Entry 7YU5 (electron microscopy, 3.70 A resolution); this record covers chains B and A of the 5 polymer chains in the assembly.

== Chain B ==
Molecule: Guanine nucleotide-binding protein G(I)/G(S)/G(T) subunit beta-1
Organism: Rattus norvegicus
UniProtKB: P54311 (GBB1_RAT); numbering as in UniProt (aligned over 2-340)
Sequence (351 residues; each row starts with the number of its first residue; numbers below 1 keep their minus sign (Met-10 is residue -10)):
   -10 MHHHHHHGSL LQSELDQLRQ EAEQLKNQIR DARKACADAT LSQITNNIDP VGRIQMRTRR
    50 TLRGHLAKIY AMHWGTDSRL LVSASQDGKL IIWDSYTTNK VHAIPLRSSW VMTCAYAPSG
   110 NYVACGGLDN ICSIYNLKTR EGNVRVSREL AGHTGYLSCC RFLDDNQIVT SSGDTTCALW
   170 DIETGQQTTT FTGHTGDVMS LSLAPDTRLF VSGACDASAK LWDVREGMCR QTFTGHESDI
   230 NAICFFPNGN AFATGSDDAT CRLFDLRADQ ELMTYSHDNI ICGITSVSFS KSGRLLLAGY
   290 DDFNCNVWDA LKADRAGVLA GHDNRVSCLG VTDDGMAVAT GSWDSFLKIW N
Unresolved in the structure: -10 to 2
Sequence notes: expression tag (-10 to 1)
UniProt features mapped onto this chain:
  - modified residue: Ser2 (N-acetylserine), His266 (Phosphohistidine)

== Chain A ==
Molecule: Guanine nucleotide-binding protein G(i) subunit alpha-1
Organism: Homo sapiens
UniProtKB: P63096 (GNAI1_HUMAN); residue numbers follow UniProt; this construct covers 1-354
Sequence (354 residues; numbered 1 to 354; the number before each row is that of its first residue):
     1 MGCTLSAEDK AAVERSKMID RNLREDGEKA AREVKLLLLG AGESGKSTIV KQMKIIHEAG
    61 YSEEECKQYK AVVYSNTIQS IIAIIRAMGR LKIDFGDSAR ADDARQLFVL AGAAEEGFMT
   121 AELAGVIKRL WKDSGVQACF NRSREYQLND SAAYYLNDLD RIAQPNYIPT QQDVLRTRVK
   181 TTGIVETHFT FKDLHFKMFD VGGQRSERKK WIHCFEGVTA IIFCVALSDY DLVLAEDEEM
   241 NRMHESMKLF DSICNNKWFT DTSIILFLNK KDLFEEKIKK SPLTICYPEY AGSNTYEEAA
   301 AYIQCQFEDL NKRKDTKEIY THFTCATDTK NVQFVFDAVT DVIIKNNLKD CGLF
Unresolved in the structure: 1-5, 55-181
UniProt features mapped onto this chain:
  - region: Lys35 to Thr48 (G1 motif), Asp173 to Thr181 (G2 motif), Phe196 to Arg205 (G3 motif), Ile265 to Asp272 (G4 motif), Thr324 to Thr329 (G5 motif)
  - binding site (GTP): Glu43 to Thr48, Ser151, Leu175 to Thr181, Asp200 to Gln204, Asn269 to Asp272, Ala326
  - binding site (Mg(2+)): Ser47, Thr181
  - modified residue: Arg178 (ADP-ribosylarginine), Gln204 (Deamidated glutamine), Cys351 (ADP-ribosylcysteine)
  - lipidation: Gly2 (N-myristoyl glycine), Cys3 (S-palmitoyl cysteine)

== How chain B and chain A interact ==
Residue-residue contacts (54; chain B residue first):
  Gly53(B) with Leu23(A)
  Leu55(B) with Leu23(A); Gly27(A)
  Lys57(B) with His213(A)
  Tyr59(B) with His213(A), hydrogen bond; Cys214(A)
  Gln75(B) with Cys214(A)
  Lys78(B) with Leu23(A); Asp26(A), salt bridge
  Ile80(B) with Leu23(A), hydrophobic
  Asn88(B) with Ala12(A); Val13(A); Ser16(A)
  Lys89(B) with Ser16(A), hydrogen bond (backbone-side chain); Ile19(A); Asp20(A), salt bridge; Leu23(A)
  Val90(B) with Arg15(A), hydrogen bond (backbone-side chain); Ile19(A)
  His91(B) with Arg15(A); Ile19(A)
  Ala92(B) with Ile19(A), hydrophobic; Leu23(A), hydrophobic
  Trp99(B) with Lys35(A); Ile184(A); Glu186(A), hydrogen bond; Phe199(A), hydrophobic; Cys214(A); Phe215(A), hydrophobic
  Leu117(B) with Gly183(A); Ile184(A); Gln204(A), hydrogen bond (backbone-side chain); Trp211(A), hydrophobic; Phe215(A), hydrophobic
  Asn119(B) with Thr182(A); Gly183(A); Gln204(A)
  Thr143(B) with Arg205(A), hydrogen bond
  Gly144(B) with Gln204(A)
  Tyr145(B) with Gln204(A), hydrogen bond (backbone-side chain); Ser206(A); Lys210(A); Trp211(A)
  Gly162(B) with Ser206(A)
  Asp186(B) with Ser206(A); Glu207(A), hydrogen bond (side chain-backbone)
  Met188(B) with Lys210(A)
  Cys204(B) with Lys210(A)
  Asp228(B) with Lys209(A), salt bridge; Lys210(A), salt bridge
  Asn230(B) with Lys210(A), hydrogen bond
  Asp246(B) with Lys210(A), salt bridge
  Arg314(B) with Trp258(A)
  Trp332(B) with His213(A)
Other interface residues (no listed pair), chain B (28 interface residues in all): Asp118
Other interface residues (no listed pair), chain A (28 interface residues in all): Arg24, Glu216

== Overview ==
Chain B and chain A each contribute 28 residues to their interface, with 9 hydrogen bonds and 5 salt bridges.
Polar pairs include Lys78(B)-Asp26(A), Lys89(B)-Asp20(A) and Asp228(B)-Lys209(A). Curated annotation (UniProt)
lists 24 GTP-binding residues and Mg2+-binding residues Ser47(A) and Thr181(A) on chain A.
Chain B is Guanine nucleotide-binding protein G(I)/G(S)/G(T) subunit beta-1 (Rattus norvegicus) and chain A is
Guanine nucleotide-binding protein G(i) subunit alpha-1 (Homo sapiens); the structure, Human Lysophosphatidic
Acid Receptor 1-Gi complex bound to ONO-0740556, state1, was determined by electron microscopy (same
publication as 7YU3, 7YU4, 7YU6, 7YU7 and 7YU8).
